7OTQ - chains K and I of the 11 polymer chains in the assembly; structure by electron microscopy, 4.80 A resolution (low resolution: residue-level contacts below are approximate; hydrogen-bond / salt-bridge calls are withheld).

== Chain K ==
Protein: Chromodomain-helicase-DNA-binding protein 1-like
From: Homo sapiens
Notes: EC 3.6.4.12
UniProt: Q86WJ1 (CHD1L_HUMAN); numbering as in UniProt (aligned over 16-879)
Sequence (872 residues; each row starts with the number of its first residue):
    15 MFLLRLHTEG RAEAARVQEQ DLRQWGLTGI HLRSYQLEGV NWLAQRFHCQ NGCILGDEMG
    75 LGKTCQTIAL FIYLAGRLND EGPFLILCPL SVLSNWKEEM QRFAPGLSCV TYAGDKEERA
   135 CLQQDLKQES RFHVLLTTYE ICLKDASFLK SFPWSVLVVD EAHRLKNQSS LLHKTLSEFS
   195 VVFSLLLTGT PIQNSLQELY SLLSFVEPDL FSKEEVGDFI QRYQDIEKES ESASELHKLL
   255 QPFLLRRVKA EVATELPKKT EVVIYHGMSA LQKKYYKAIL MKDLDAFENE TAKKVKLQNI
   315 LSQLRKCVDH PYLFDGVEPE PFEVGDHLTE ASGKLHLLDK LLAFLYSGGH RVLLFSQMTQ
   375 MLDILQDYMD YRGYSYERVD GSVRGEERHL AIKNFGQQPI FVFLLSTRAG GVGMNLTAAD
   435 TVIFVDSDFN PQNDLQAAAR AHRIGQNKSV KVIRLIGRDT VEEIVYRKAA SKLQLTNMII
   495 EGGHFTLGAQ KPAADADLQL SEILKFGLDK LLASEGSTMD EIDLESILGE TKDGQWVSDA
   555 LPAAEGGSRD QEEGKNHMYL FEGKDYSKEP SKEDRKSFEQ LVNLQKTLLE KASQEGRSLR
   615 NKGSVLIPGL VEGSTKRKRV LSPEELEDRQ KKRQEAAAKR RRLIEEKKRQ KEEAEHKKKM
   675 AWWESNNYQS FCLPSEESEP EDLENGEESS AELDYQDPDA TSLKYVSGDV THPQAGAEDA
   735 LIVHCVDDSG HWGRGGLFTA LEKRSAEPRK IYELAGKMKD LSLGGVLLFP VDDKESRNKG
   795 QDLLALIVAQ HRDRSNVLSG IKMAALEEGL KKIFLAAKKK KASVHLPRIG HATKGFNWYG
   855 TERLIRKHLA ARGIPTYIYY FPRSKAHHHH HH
Disordered / not traced: 15-41, 501-886
Construct notes: initiating methionine (15); expression tag (880-886)
Swiss-Prot annotation at these positions:
  - region: Thr601 to Leu635 (Regulatory linker segment (RLS))
  - motif: Asp174 to His177 (DEAH box)
  - binding site (ATP): Asp71 to Thr78
  - modified residue (Phosphoserine): Ser540, Ser607, Ser618, Ser628, Ser636
What the authors report for this chain:
  - mutagenesis - R611A/S612A: decreased catalytic activity on WT nucleosomes

== Chain I ==
Molecule: DNA (149-MER) Widom 601 sequence
Sequence (160 nucleotides; numbered -83 to 76; the number before each row is that of its first residue; numbers below 1 keep their minus sign (DT-83 is residue -83)):
   -83 TCTAGGTGAC CATCAGAATC CCGGTGCCGA GGCCGCTCAA TTGGTCGTAG ACAGCTCTAG
   -23 CACCGCTTAA ACGCACGTAC GCGCTGTCCC CCGCGTTTTA ACCGCCAAGG GGATTACTCC
    37 CTAGTCTCCA GGCACGTGTC AGATATATAC ATCGATAGGC
Disordered / not traced: -83 to -73

== How chain K and chain I interact ==
Residue-residue contacts - 23 pairs, chain K then chain I:
  Leu104(K) with DC-18(I)
  Lys130(K) with DT-16(I); DA-15(I)
  Arg133(K) with DT-16(I)
  Glu154(K) with DC-18(I); DT-17(I)
  Lys158(K) with DT-17(I); DT-16(I)
  Lys310(K) with DA-22(I)
  Gln312(K) with DC-23(I); DA-22(I)
  Asn313(K) with DA-22(I)
  Lys320(K) with DC-21(I)
  Met372(K) with DC-21(I); DC-20(I)
  Thr373(K) with DC-20(I)
  Asp394(K) with DG-19(I)
  Gly395(K) with DG-19(I); DC-18(I)
  Arg402(K) with DC-18(I)
  Ser420(K) with DG-19(I)
  Arg422(K) with DG-19(I)
  Ala423(K) with DG-19(I)
Other interface residues (no listed pair), chain K (21 interface residues in all): Leu311, Ser316, Gln371, Gln374

== Overview ==
Chain K and chain I form an interface of 21 and 9 residues respectively. Curated annotation (UniProt) lists 8
ATP-binding residues on chain K. The paper reports that R611A/S612A of chain K reduce catalytic activity on WT
nucleosomes.
Here chain K is Chromodomain-helicase-DNA-binding protein 1-like (Homo sapiens) and chain I is DNA (149-MER)
Widom 601 sequence. Entry 7OTQ (Cryo-EM structure of ALC1/CHD1L bound to a PARylated nucleosome) was
determined by electron microscopy.
